4QQK - chain A; structure by X-ray diffraction, 1.88 A resolution.

Chain A:
Molecule: Protein arginine N-methyltransferase 6
Organism: Homo sapiens
Notes: EC 2.1.1.-, 2.1.1.125
Reference sequence: Q96LA8 (ANM6_HUMAN); numbering as in UniProt (aligned over 1-375)
Amino-acid sequence (376 residues; numbered 0 to 375; the number before each row is that of its first residue; numbering starts at 0):
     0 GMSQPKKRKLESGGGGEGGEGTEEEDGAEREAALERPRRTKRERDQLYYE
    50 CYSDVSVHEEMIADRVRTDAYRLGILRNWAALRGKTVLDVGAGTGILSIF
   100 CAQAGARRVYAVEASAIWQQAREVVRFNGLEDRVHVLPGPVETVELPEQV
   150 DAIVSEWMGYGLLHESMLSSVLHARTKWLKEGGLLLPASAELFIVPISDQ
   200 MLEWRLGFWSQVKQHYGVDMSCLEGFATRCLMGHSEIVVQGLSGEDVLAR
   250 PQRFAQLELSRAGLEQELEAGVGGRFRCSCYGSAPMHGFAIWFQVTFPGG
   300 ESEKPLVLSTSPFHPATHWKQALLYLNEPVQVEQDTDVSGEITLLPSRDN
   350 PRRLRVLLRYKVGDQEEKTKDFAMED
Disordered / not traced: 0-48, 300-301, 375
Sequence notes: expression tag (0); engineered mutation Val-194 (Ala in Q96LA8)
Cystine bridges: Cys-50/Cys-229
Ligand contacts: 37H ((5S)-5-{[(2R,3S,4R,5R)-5-(6-amino-9H-purin-9-yl)-3,4-dihydroxytetrahydrofuran-2-yl]methyl}-N~6~-carbamimidoyl-L-lysine): His-57, Met-60, Arg-66, Asp-88, Gly-90, Ala-91, Gly-92, Ile-95, Leu-96, Val-111, Glu-112, Ala-113, Ser-114, Ile-116, Gly-138, Pro-139, Val-140, Glu-141, Glu-155, Trp-156, Met-157, Met-166, Ser-169
Curated features (UniProtKB/Swiss-Prot):
  - active site: Glu-155, Glu-164
  - binding site (S-adenosyl-L-methionine): His-57, Arg-66, Gly-90, Glu-112, Glu-141
  - modified residue: Thr-21 (Phosphothreonine), Arg-29 (Asymmetric dimethylarginine), Arg-35 (Asymmetric dimethylarginine), Arg-37 (Asymmetric dimethylarginine)
  - natural variant: Val-194 (A194V: this construct carries the variant)
  - mutagenesis: Arg-35 (R35A: Inhibits automethylation but does not affect methylation of other proteins. Reduces protein stability), Val-86 to Asp-88 (In PRMT6dn; abolishes histone methyltransferase H3R2me2a and transcriptional coactivator activities and reduces protein stability. This mutation abolishes automethylation)
What the authors report for this chain:
  - binding site for 37H: Glu-155, Met-157
  - conformationally variable residues (side-chain flip): Glu-164
  - specificity-determining residues: His-317
  - mutagenesis - H317S: decreased catalytic activity

Summary:
Bound to chain A: compound 37H. UniProt lists active-site residues Glu-155 and Glu-164, 5
S-adenosyl-L-methionine-binding residues and 4 mutagenesis sites. The paper reports a binding site for 37H at
Glu-155 and Met-157; H317S reduces catalytic activity.
Chain A is Protein arginine N-methyltransferase 6 (Homo sapiens); the structure, Human HMT1 hnRNP
methyltransferase-like protein 6 (S. cerevisiae) with GMS, was determined by X-ray diffraction together with
5HZM and 4HC4 from the same study.
